6YN1 - chains D and G of the 10 polymer chains in the assembly; structure by X-ray diffraction, 2.35 A resolution.

== Chain D ==
Name: Histone H4
Source organism: Xenopus laevis
UniProt: P62799 (H4_XENLA); residues 20-102 here correspond to UniProt positions 21-103 (UniProt number = residue number + 1)
Amino-acid sequence (84 residues; row label = number of the first residue in the row):
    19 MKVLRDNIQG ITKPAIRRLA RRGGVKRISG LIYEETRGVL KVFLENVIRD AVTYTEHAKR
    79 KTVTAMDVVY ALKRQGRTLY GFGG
Not modelled in the structure: 19-25, 102
Differences from the reference sequence: initiating methionine (19)
Curated features (UniProtKB/Swiss-Prot):
  - modified residue: Lys-20 (N6,N6,N6-trimethyllysine), Lys-31 (N6-(2-hydroxyisobutyryl)lysine), Lys-44 (N6-(2-hydroxyisobutyryl)lysine), Ser-47 (Phosphoserine), Tyr-51 (Phosphotyrosine), Lys-59 (N6-(2-hydroxyisobutyryl)lysine), Lys-77 (N6-(2-hydroxyisobutyryl)lysine), Lys-79 (N6-(2-hydroxyisobutyryl)lysine), Tyr-88 (Phosphotyrosine), Lys-91 (N6-(2-hydroxyisobutyryl)lysine)
  - cross-link (Glycyl lysine isopeptide (Lys-Gly)): Lys-31 (interchain with G-Cter in UFM1), Lys-91 (interchain with G-Cter in ubiquitin)

== Chain G ==
Name: Histone H2B
Source organism: Xenopus laevis
UniProt: A0A1L8FQA5 (A0A1L8FQA5_XENLA); residues 27-125 here correspond to UniProt positions 28-126 (UniProt number = residue number + 1)
Amino-acid sequence (100 residues; each row starts with the number of its first residue):
    26 MKKRRKTRKE SYAIYVYKVL KQVHPDTGIS SKAMSIMNSF VNDVFERIAG EASRLAHYNK
    86 RSTITSREIQ TAVRLLLPGE LAKHAVSEGT KAVTKYTSAK
Not modelled in the structure: 26-35, 124-125
Differences from the reference sequence: initiating methionine (26)

== Interface between chain D and chain G ==
Contacting residue pairs (9; chain D residue first):
  Lys-91(D) / Glu-71(G)  salt bridge
  Thr-96(D) / Asp-68(G)
  Tyr-98(D) / Ile-61(G)
  Tyr-98(D) / Ser-64(G)
  Tyr-98(D) / Phe-65(G)
  Tyr-98(D) / Asp-68(G)  hydrogen bond
  Gly-99(D) / Ile-61(G)
  Gly-99(D) / Ser-64(G)  hydrogen bond (backbone-side chain)
  Gly-101(D) / Ser-64(G)  hydrogen bond (backbone-side chain)
Also at the interface, not in a pair above, chain D (6 interface residues in all): Phe-100
Also at the interface, not in a pair above, chain G (7 interface residues in all): Ser-60, Arg-72

== Summary ==
Chain D and chain G form an interface of 6 and 7 residues respectively; the contacts include 3 hydrogen bonds
and 1 salt bridge. Among the polar pairs are Lys-91(D)/Glu-71(G), Tyr-98(D)/Asp-68(G) and Gly-99(D)/Ser-64(G).
Here chain D is Histone H4 and chain G is Histone H2B, both from Xenopus laevis. Entry 6YN1 (Crystal structure
of histone chaperone APLF acidic domain bound to the histone H2A-H2B-H3-H4 octamer) was determined by X-ray
diffraction.
